PDB entry 6XJ6 | X-ray diffraction, 1.50 A resolution | chain A

Chain A:
Molecule: Pgp2
From: Campylobacter jejuni subsp. jejuni
UniProtKB: A0A0H3PAQ3 (A0A0H3PAQ3_CAMJJ); residue numbers follow UniProt; this construct covers 43-325
Chain sequence (287 residues; numbered 39 to 325; the number before each row is that of its first residue):
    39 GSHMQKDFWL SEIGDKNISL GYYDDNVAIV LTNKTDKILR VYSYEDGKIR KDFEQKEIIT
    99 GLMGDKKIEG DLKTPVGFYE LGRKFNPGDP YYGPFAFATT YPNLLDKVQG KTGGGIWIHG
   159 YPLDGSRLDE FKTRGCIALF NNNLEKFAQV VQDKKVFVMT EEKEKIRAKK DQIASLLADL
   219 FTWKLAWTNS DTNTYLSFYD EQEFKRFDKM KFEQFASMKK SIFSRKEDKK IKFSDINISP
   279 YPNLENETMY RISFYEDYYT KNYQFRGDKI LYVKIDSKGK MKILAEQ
Not modelled in the structure: 39
Sequence notes: expression tag (39-42)
Reported in the primary citation:
  - catalytic residues: H157, G158, C174 (proposed by the authors, not directly observed)
  - mutagenesis - C174S: abolished catalytic activity
  - mutagenesis - K257A, K307A, E324Q: decreased catalytic activity
  - mutagenesis - Y233F: unchanged binding to PG

Summary:
The paper reports catalytic residues H157, G158 and C174; K257A, K307A and E324Q reduce catalytic activity; 5
substitutions were tested in all.
Chain A is Pgp2 (Campylobacter jejuni subsp. jejuni); the structure, Crystal structure of the helical cell
shape determining protein Pgp2 from Campylobacter jejuni, was determined by X-ray diffraction, deposited
together with 6XJ7.
